4U1K - chains A and C of the 3 polymer chains in the assembly; structure by X-ray diffraction, 2.09 A resolution.

Chain A:
Molecule: HLA class I histocompatibility antigen, B-7 alpha chain
From: Homo sapiens
UniProt: P01889 (1B07_HUMAN); residues 1-276 here correspond to UniProt positions 25-300 (UniProt number = residue number + 24)
Chain sequence (277 residues; numbered 0 to 276; the number before each row is that of its first residue; numbering starts at 0):
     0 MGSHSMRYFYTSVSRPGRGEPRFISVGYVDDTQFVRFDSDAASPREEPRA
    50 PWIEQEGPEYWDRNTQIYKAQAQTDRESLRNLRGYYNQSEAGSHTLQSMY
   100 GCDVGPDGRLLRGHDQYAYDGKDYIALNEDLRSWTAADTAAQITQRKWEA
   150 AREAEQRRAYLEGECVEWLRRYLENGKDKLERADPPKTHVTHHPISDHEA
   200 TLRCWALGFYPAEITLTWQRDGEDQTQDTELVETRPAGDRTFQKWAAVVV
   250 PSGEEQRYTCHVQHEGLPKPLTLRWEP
Sequence notes: initiating methionine (0)
Curated features (UniProtKB/Swiss-Prot):
  - region: E275, P276 (Connecting peptide)
  - motif: S77 to G83 (Bw6 motif)
  - binding site (a peptide antigen): N63, Y84, T143, K146, E152, Y159, Y171
  - glycosylation: N86 (N-linked (GlcNAc...) asparagine)
Disulfide bonds: C101-C164, C203-C259

Chain C:
Molecule: Protein Nef
UniProt: Q90VG9 (Q90VG9_9HIV1); residues 1-9 here correspond to UniProt positions 69-77 (UniProt number = residue number + 68)
Chain sequence (9 residues; row label = number of the first residue in the row):
     1 RPQVPLRPM
Reported in the primary citation:
  - conformationally variable residues: L6

Chain A / chain C interface:
Pairs across the interface (46; chain A residue first):
  Y7(A) - R1(C)  hydrogen bond (side chain-backbone)
  Y7(A) - P2(C)
  Y9(A) - P2(C)
  Y59(A) - R1(C)  hydrogen bond (backbone-side chain)
  R62(A) - R1(C)
  R62(A) - V4(C)
  N63(A) - R1(C)  hydrogen bond
  N63(A) - P2(C)
  I66(A) - P2(C)  hydrophobic
  I66(A) - Q3(C)
  I66(A) - P5(C)
  Y67(A) - P2(C)
  A69(A) - P5(C)
  Q70(A) - P5(C)
  T73(A) - P5(C)
  T73(A) - L6(C)
  T73(A) - P8(C)
  E76(A) - P8(C)
  S77(A) - P8(C)
  S77(A) - M9(C)  hydrogen bond (side chain-backbone)
  N80(A) - M9(C)  hydrogen bond (side chain-backbone)
  L81(A) - M9(C)  hydrophobic
  Y84(A) - M9(C)  hydrogen bond (side chain-backbone)
  L95(A) - M9(C)  hydrophobic
  Y99(A) - P2(C)
  Y99(A) - Q3(C)  hydrogen bond (side chain-backbone)
  D114(A) - Q3(C)  hydrogen bond
  Y116(A) - M9(C)  hydrophobic
  Y123(A) - M9(C)  hydrophobic
  T143(A) - M9(C)  hydrogen bond (side chain-backbone)
  K146(A) - M9(C)  hydrogen bond (side chain-backbone)
  W147(A) - R7(C)  hydrogen bond (side chain-backbone)
  W147(A) - P8(C)  hydrogen bond (side chain-backbone)
  W147(A) - M9(C)  hydrophobic
  A150(A) - R7(C)
  E152(A) - L6(C)
  E152(A) - R7(C)  salt bridge
  Q155(A) - V4(C)
  Q155(A) - L6(C)
  R156(A) - Q3(C)
  R156(A) - L6(C)
  Y159(A) - R1(C)  hydrogen bond (side chain-backbone)
  Y159(A) - P2(C)
  Y159(A) - Q3(C)
  W167(A) - R1(C)
  Y171(A) - R1(C)  hydrogen bond (side chain-backbone)
Also at the interface, not in a pair above, chain A (34 interface residues in all): M5, E45, E58, I124
The authors on this interface:
  - residue pairs: Y9(A)-P2(C), W147(A)-P8(C), R156(A)-L6(C)
  - interface residues, chain C: P2(C), M9(C)

Overview:
34 residues of chain A face 9 of chain C across their interface, with 14 hydrogen bonds and 1 salt bridge.
Polar pairs include E152(A)-R7(C), Y7(A)-R1(C) and Y59(A)-R1(C). The authors report contacts between Y9(A) and
P2(C), W147(A) and P8(C) and R156(A) and L6(C). From the paper: interface residues P2(C) and M9(C);
conformational variability at L6(C).
Chain A is HLA class I histocompatibility antigen, B-7 alpha chain (Homo sapiens) and chain C is Protein Nef;
the structure, HLA class I micropolymorphisms determine peptide-HLA landscape and dictate differential HIV-1
escape through identical epitopes, was determined by X-ray diffraction together with 4U1H, 4U1I, 4U1J, 4U1L,
4U1M, 4U1N and 4U1S from the same study.
